3KQU - chains A and M of the 4 polymer chains in the assembly; structure by X-ray diffraction, 2.40 A resolution.

== Chain A ==
Name: Serine protease/NTPase/helicase NS3
Source organism: Hepatitis C virus
Notes: EC 3.4.21.98, 3.6.1.15, 3.6.1.-
Reference sequence: Q9WMX2 (POLG_HCVCO); residues 189-624 here correspond to UniProt positions 1215-1650 (UniProt number = residue number + 1026)
Chain sequence (437 residues; each row starts with the number of its first residue):
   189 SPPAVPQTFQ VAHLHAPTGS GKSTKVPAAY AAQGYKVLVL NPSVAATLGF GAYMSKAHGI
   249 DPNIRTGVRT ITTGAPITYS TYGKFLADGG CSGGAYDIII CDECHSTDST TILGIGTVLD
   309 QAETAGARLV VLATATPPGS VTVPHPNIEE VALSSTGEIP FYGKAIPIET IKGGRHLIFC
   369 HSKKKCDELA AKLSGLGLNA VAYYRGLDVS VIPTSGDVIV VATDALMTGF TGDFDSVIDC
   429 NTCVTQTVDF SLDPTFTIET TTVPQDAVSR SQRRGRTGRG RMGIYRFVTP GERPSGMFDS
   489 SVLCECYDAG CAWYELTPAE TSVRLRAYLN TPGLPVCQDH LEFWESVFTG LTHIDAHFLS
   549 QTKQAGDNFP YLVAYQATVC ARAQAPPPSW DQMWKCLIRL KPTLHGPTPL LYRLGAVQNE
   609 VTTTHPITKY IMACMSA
Differences from the reference sequence: expression tag (625)
Bound ions: Mn2+: Ser211, Glu291 (together with ADP, beryllium trifluoride)
Residues lining bound ligands: ADP / beryllium trifluoride: Ala204, Pro205, Thr206, Gly207, Ser208, Gly209, Lys210, Ser211, Thr212, Lys213, Gly237, Phe238, Tyr241, Glu291, Ala323, Gly417, Thr419, Gln460, Gly463, Arg464, Arg467, Gly468
UniProt features mapped onto this chain:
  - region: Gln460 to Gly471 (RNA-binding)
  - motif: Asp290 to His293 (DECH box)
  - binding site (ATP): Ala204 to Ser211
  - binding site (Mg(2+)): Ser211, Glu291
What the authors report for this chain:
  - Mn2+ coordination: Ser211
  - binding site for the 19-nt DNA strand (chain M): Gly255, Trp501
  - mutagenesis - H293A: decreased catalytic activity (citing earlier work)
  - mutagenesis - H293A: unchanged catalytic activity (basal ATPase activity) (citing earlier work)
  - catalytic residues: Lys210, Glu291, Gln460, Arg464 (proposed by the authors, not directly observed)

== Chain M ==
Molecule: 19-nt DNA strand
Sequence (19 nucleotides; numbered 0 to 18; the number before each row is that of its first residue; numbering starts at 0):
     0 TTTTTTTTTT TTTTTTTTT
Not modelled in the structure: 0

== Interface between chain A and chain M ==
Residue-residue contacts (25; chain A residue first):
  Asp296(A) - DT18(M)  base contact
  His369(A) - DT16(M)  salt bridge to the phosphate
  His369(A) - DT17(M)  sugar contact
  Ser370(A) - DT16(M)  phosphate contact
  Ser370(A) - DT17(M)  phosphate contact
  Lys371(A) - DT17(M)  salt bridge to the phosphate
  Lys371(A) - DT18(M)  salt bridge to the phosphate
  Lys372(A) - DT15(M)  salt bridge to the phosphate
  Lys372(A) - DT16(M)  phosphate contact
  Tyr392(A) - DT18(M)  phosphate contact
  Arg393(A) - DT18(M)  hydrogen bond to the phosphate
  Thr411(A) - DT17(M)  hydrogen bond to the phosphate
  Thr411(A) - DT18(M)  hydrogen bond to the phosphate
  Ala413(A) - DT18(M)  phosphate contact
  Val432(A) - DT16(M)  sugar contact
  Val432(A) - DT17(M)  hydrogen bond to the base
  Thr433(A) - DT17(M)  base contact
  Gln434(A) - DT17(M)  base contact
  Gln434(A) - DT18(M)  hydrogen bond to the base
  Thr448(A) - DT16(M)  hydrogen bond to the base
  Thr448(A) - DT17(M)  base contact
  Glu493(A) - DT18(M)  base contact
  Asn556(A) - DT16(M)  base contact
  Asn556(A) - DT17(M)  base contact
  Asn556(A) - DT18(M)  base contact
Interface residues without a listed pair, chain A (17 interface residues in all): Asp412, Thr450

== Overview ==
The interface between chain A and chain M involves 17 residues on one side and 4 on the other; the contacts
include 6 hydrogen bonds and 4 salt bridges. Polar pairs include Val432(A)-DT17(M), Gln434(A)-DT18(M) and
Thr448(A)-DT16(M). From the paper: catalytic residues Lys210(A), Glu291(A) and Gln460(A) among others; H293A
of chain A reduces catalytic activity.
Chain A is Serine protease/NTPase/helicase NS3 (Hepatitis C virus) and chain M is a 19-nt DNA strand; the
structure, Three Conformational Snapshots of the Hepatitis C Virus NS3 Helicase Reveal a Ratchet Translocation
Mechanism, was determined by X-ray diffraction together with 3KQH, 3KQK and 3KQL from the same study.
